PDB entry 7D46 | electron microscopy, 4.00 A resolution | chains A and B of the 10 polymer chains in the assembly

# Chain A (and B)
Name: Translation initiation factor eIF-2B subunit alpha
Organism: Homo sapiens
Notes: chain B of this document is another copy of the same molecule, construct and numbering; everything in this record applies to it too
Reference sequence: Q14232 (EI2BA_HUMAN); residues 1-305 here = UniProt positions 1-305
Sequence (305 residues; row label = number of the first residue in the row):
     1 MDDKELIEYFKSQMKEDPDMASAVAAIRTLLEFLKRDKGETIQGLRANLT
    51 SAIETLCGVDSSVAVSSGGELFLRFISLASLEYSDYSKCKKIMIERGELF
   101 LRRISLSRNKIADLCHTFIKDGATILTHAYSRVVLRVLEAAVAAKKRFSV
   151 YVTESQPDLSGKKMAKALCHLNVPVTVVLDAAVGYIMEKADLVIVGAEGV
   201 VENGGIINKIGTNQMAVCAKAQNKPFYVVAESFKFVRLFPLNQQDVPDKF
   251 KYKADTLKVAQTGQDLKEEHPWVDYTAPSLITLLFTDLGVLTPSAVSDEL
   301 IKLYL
Not modelled in the structure: 256-267 (chain B: 254-267)

# Chain A / chain B interface
Pairs across the interface (47; chain A residue first):
  Glu-154(A) / Gln-156(B)
  Gln-156(A) / Gln-156(B)  hydrogen bond
  Gln-156(A) / Asp-180(B)
  Pro-157(A) / Leu-179(B)
  Val-175(A) / Glu-268(B)
  Thr-176(A) / Glu-269(B)
  Val-177(A) / Glu-268(B)
  Val-177(A) / Glu-269(B)
  Leu-179(A) / Gln-156(B)
  Leu-179(A) / Pro-157(B)  hydrophobic
  Leu-179(A) / His-270(B)
  Asp-180(A) / Ala-181(B)
  Asp-180(A) / Gln-214(B)
  Ala-181(A) / Ile-210(B)
  Ala-181(A) / Gly-211(B)
  Ala-181(A) / Gln-214(B)  hydrogen bond (backbone-side chain)
  Ala-182(A) / Ile-210(B)  hydrophobic
  Gly-184(A) / Asn-213(B)  hydrogen bond (backbone-side chain)
  Tyr-185(A) / Gln-243(B)
  Tyr-185(A) / Lys-251(B)  hydrogen bond
  Tyr-185(A) / Pro-271(B)  hydrophobic
  Tyr-185(A) / Asp-274(B)
  Glu-188(A) / Asn-242(B)
  Glu-188(A) / Gln-243(B)  hydrogen bond (side chain-backbone)
  Glu-188(A) / Gln-244(B)  hydrogen bond (side chain-backbone)
  Ile-210(A) / Leu-179(B)  hydrophobic
  Ile-210(A) / Ala-181(B)
  Ile-210(A) / Ala-182(B)  hydrophobic
  Ile-210(A) / Tyr-185(B)  hydrophobic
  Gly-211(A) / Ala-181(B)
  Asn-213(A) / Gly-184(B)  hydrogen bond (side chain-backbone)
  Gln-214(A) / Gln-214(B)  hydrogen bond
  Val-217(A) / Cys-218(B)  hydrophobic
  Val-217(A) / Ala-221(B)  hydrophobic
  Cys-218(A) / Gln-214(B)
  Ala-221(A) / Val-217(B)  hydrophobic
  Asn-242(A) / Glu-188(B)
  Gln-243(A) / Glu-188(B)  hydrogen bond (backbone-side chain)
  Gln-244(A) / Tyr-185(B)  hydrogen bond
  Gln-244(A) / Glu-188(B)  hydrogen bond (backbone-side chain)
  Gln-244(A) / Lys-189(B)
  Lys-251(A) / Tyr-185(B)  hydrogen bond
  Glu-268(A) / Val-177(B)
  Glu-269(A) / Val-177(B)
  His-270(A) / Leu-179(B)
  Pro-271(A) / Tyr-185(B)  hydrophobic
  Asp-274(A) / Tyr-185(B)
Other interface residues (no listed pair), chain A (33 interface residues in all): Tyr-151, Val-183, Gln-222, Val-273
Other interface residues (no listed pair), chain B (30 interface residues in all): Glu-154, Thr-176, Val-183

# Summary
The interface between chain A and chain B involves 33 residues on one side and 30 on the other; the contacts
include 12 hydrogen bonds. Polar contacts include Gln-156(A)/Gln-156(B), Ala-181(A)/Gln-214(B) and
Gly-184(A)/Asn-213(B).
Both chains are Translation initiation factor eIF-2B subunit alpha (Homo sapiens). Entry 7D46 (eIF2B apo) was
determined by electron microscopy, deposited together with 7D43, 7D44 and 7D45.
